PDB entry 9FO2 | electron microscopy, 2.58 A resolution | chains A and C of the 4 polymer chains in the assembly

# Chain A
Molecule: Capsid protein VP1
Source organism: Human coxsackievirus A9 (strain Griggs)
UniProt: P21404 (POLG_CXA9); residues 1-299 here correspond to UniProt positions 569-867 (UniProt number = residue number + 568)
Amino-acid sequence (299 residues; numbered 1 to 299; the number before each row is that of its first residue):
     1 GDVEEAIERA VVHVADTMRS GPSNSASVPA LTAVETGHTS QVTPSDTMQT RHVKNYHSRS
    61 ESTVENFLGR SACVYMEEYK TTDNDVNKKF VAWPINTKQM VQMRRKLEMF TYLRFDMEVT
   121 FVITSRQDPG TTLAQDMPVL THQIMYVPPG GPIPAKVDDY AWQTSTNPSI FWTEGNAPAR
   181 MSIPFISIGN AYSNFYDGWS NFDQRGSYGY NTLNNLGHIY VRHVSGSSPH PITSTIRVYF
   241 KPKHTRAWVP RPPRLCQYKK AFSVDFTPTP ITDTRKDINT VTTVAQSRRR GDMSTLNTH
Unresolved in the structure: 7-10, 283-299
Construct notes: variant Val11 (Arg579 in P21404), Val12 (Cys580 in P21404), His13 (Thr581 in P21404), Ser20 (Thr588 in P21404), Asn84 (Lys652 in P21404), Asp85 (His653 in P21404), His142 (Arg710 in P21404)
Residues lining bound ligands: A1IEI (N-[(4-fluorophenyl)methyl]-4-[(4-methylpiperazin-1-yl)methyl]aniline): Ile95, Thr97, Phe115, Met117, Val119, Tyr146, Met181, Ile183, Tyr192, Ser193, Tyr210, Leu213, Asn214, Leu216, Phe240
Curated features (UniProtKB/Swiss-Prot):
  - motif: Arg290 to Asp292 (Cell attachment site)
  - site: His299 (Cleavage)

# Chain C
Molecule: Capsid protein VP3
Source organism: Human coxsackievirus A9 (strain Griggs)
UniProt: P21404 (POLG_CXA9); residues 1-238 here correspond to UniProt positions 331-568 (UniProt number = residue number + 330)
Amino-acid sequence (238 residues; each row starts with the number of its first residue):
     1 GLPTMNTPGS TQFLTSDDFQ SPCALPQFDV TPSMNIPGEV KNLMEIAEVD SVVPVNNVQD
    61 TTDQMEMFRI PVTINAPLQQ QVFGLRLQPG LDSVFKHTLL GEILNYYAHW SGSMKLTFVF
   121 CGSAMATGKF LIAYSPPGAN PPKTRKDAML GTHIIWDIGL QSSCVLCVPW ISQTHYRLVQ
   181 QDEYTSAGYV TCWYQTGMIV PPGTPNSSSI MCFASACNDF SVRMLRDTPF ISQDNKLQ
Unresolved in the structure: 238
Curated features (UniProtKB/Swiss-Prot):
  - region: Lys236 to Gln238 (Amphipathic alpha-helix)

# Chain A / chain C interface
Residue-residue contacts (150; chain A residue first):
  Val14(A) with Phe220(C)
  Ala15(A) with Asn218(C)
  Ala30(A) with Ile154(C), hydrophobic; Cys164(C); Val165(C), hydrogen bond (backbone-backbone)
  Leu31(A) with Ser163(C)
  Thr32(A) with Gln161(C); Ser163(C), hydrogen bond (backbone-backbone); Val165(C)
  Val34(A) with Thr117(C); Val119(C), hydrophobic; Ser163(C), hydrogen bond (backbone-side chain)
  Glu35(A) with Ser162(C), hydrogen bond
  Thr39(A) with Glu48(C); Asp50(C); Lys115(C)
  Ser40(A) with Lys115(C), hydrogen bond (backbone-side chain); Val165(C)
  Val42(A) with Lys115(C); Val165(C), hydrophobic
  Thr43(A) with Cys167(C)
  Pro44(A) with Cys167(C)
  Met48(A) with Cys167(C); Pro169(C), hydrophobic
  His57(A) with Ser111(C); His175(C); Tyr176(C)
  Arg59(A) with Asn42(C); Met44(C); Glu48(C), salt bridge; Cys217(C); Asn218(C), hydrogen bond (side chain-backbone); Phe220(C), hydrogen bond (side chain-backbone)
  Glu61(A) with Tyr107(C), hydrogen bond (backbone-side chain); Arg223(C); Met224(C), hydrogen bond (side chain-backbone); Leu225(C)
  Ser62(A) with Asn42(C); Leu43(C), hydrogen bond (backbone-backbone); Met44(C); Tyr107(C); Val222(C)
  Thr63(A) with Lys41(C); Asn42(C)
  Val64(A) with Val40(C); Lys41(C); Asn42(C); Leu43(C), hydrophobic
  Asn66(A) with Leu225(C)
  Phe67(A) with Leu225(C), hydrophobic
  Arg70(A) with Thr15(C); Ser16(C)
  Ser71(A) with Thr15(C), hydrogen bond (backbone-backbone)
  Tyr75(A) with Lys236(C)
  Met76(A) with Lys236(C), hydrogen bond (backbone-side chain)
  Glu77(A) with Lys236(C), salt bridge
  Lys98(A) with Leu237(C)
  Gln99(A) with Leu237(C)
  Met100(A) with Gln233(C)
  Val101(A) with Ile231(C), hydrophobic; Gln233(C), hydrogen bond (backbone-side chain); Leu237(C), hydrophobic
  Gln102(A) with Asp227(C)
  Arg104(A) with Leu237(C)
  Arg105(A) with Glu102(C), salt bridge; Tyr106(C); Phe230(C); Ile231(C)
  Met109(A) with Ile103(C), hydrophobic
  Phe110(A) with Val40(C), hydrophobic
  Arg114(A) with Thr31(C), hydrogen bond (side chain-backbone); Pro32(C)
  Glu118(A) with Phe19(C); Ser21(C)
  Thr120(A) with Phe13(C)
  Pro168(A) with Ala24(C)
  Ala177(A) with Thr11(C)
  Pro178(A) with Phe13(C), hydrophobic
  Arg180(A) with Phe13(C); Asp17(C), salt bridge; Ser21(C)
  Met181(A) with Ser21(C), hydrogen bond (backbone-side chain); Pro22(C); Ala24(C), hydrophobic
  Ser182(A) with Ser21(C), hydrogen bond; Pro22(C), hydrogen bond (backbone-backbone); Cys23(C); Ala24(C), hydrogen bond (backbone-backbone)
  Ile183(A) with Ala24(C), hydrophobic
  Pro184(A) with Cys23(C); Phe28(C), hydrophobic
  Phe185(A) with Phe28(C); Val30(C)
  Ile186(A) with Phe28(C), hydrophobic
  Ser187(A) with Thr31(C), hydrogen bond (backbone-side chain)
  Ile188(A) with Thr31(C)
  Gly189(A) with Thr31(C)
  Asn190(A) with Thr31(C); Pro32(C), hydrogen bond (side chain-backbone); Met34(C)
  Lys241(A) with Asp17(C); Asp18(C), salt bridge
  Arg246(A) with Ser33(C); Glu39(C), salt bridge
  Ala247(A) with Glu39(C); Val40(C), hydrogen bond (backbone-backbone)
  Trp248(A) with Ile36(C), hydrogen bond (side chain-backbone); Gly38(C); Glu39(C)
  Val249(A) with Pro37(C); Gly38(C), hydrogen bond (backbone-backbone)
  Pro250(A) with Ile46(C), hydrophobic
  Pro253(A) with Glu102(C)
  Leu255(A) with His97(C)
  Gln257(A) with Phe230(C), hydrogen bond (side chain-backbone); Ile231(C); Ser232(C), hydrogen bond (side chain-backbone)
  Tyr258(A) with Leu237(C), hydrophobic
  Ala261(A) with Leu237(C)
  Pro270(A) with Gln64(C)
  Ile271(A) with Gln64(C), hydrogen bond (backbone-side chain); Phe68(C), hydrophobic; His97(C)
  Thr272(A) with Asn57(C); Ser93(C), hydrogen bond (side chain-backbone); His97(C)
  Asp273(A) with Asn57(C); Ser93(C); Lys96(C), salt bridge
  Thr274(A) with Asn57(C); Gln59(C)
  Arg275(A) with Val55(C), hydrogen bond (side chain-backbone); Asn57(C), hydrogen bond (backbone-backbone); Val58(C); Gln59(C), hydrogen bond (backbone-backbone); Gly84(C), hydrogen bond (side chain-backbone)
  Lys276(A) with Val58(C)
  Ile278(A) with Asn56(C); Val82(C); Phe83(C), hydrophobic; Gly84(C), hydrogen bond (backbone-backbone)
  Asn279(A) with Gln81(C); Phe83(C); Gly84(C)
  Thr280(A) with Gly84(C)
  Val281(A) with Leu85(C); Arg86(C), hydrogen bond (backbone-side chain); Pro141(C), hydrophobic; Tyr189(C), hydrophobic
  Thr282(A) with Arg86(C)
Also at the interface, not in a pair above, chain A (91 interface residues in all): Ala33, Gln41, Thr47, Asn55, Ser58, Lys106, Tyr112, Val122, Ala191, Tyr239, Lys243, Pro252, Cys256, Lys259, Lys260, Asp277
Also at the interface, not in a pair above, chain C (94 interface residues in all): Leu14, Leu25, Val49, Pro54, Met67, Ile70, Val94, Leu99, Ser113, Thr152, Trp156, Ser215, Asp219, Ser221, Thr228

# Overview
91 residues of chain A and 94 residues of chain C are in contact, with 33 hydrogen bonds and 7 salt bridges.
Polar contacts include Arg59(A)-Glu48(C), Glu77(A)-Lys236(C) and Arg105(A)-Glu102(C). Chain A binds compound
A1IEI.
Chain A is Capsid protein VP1 and chain C is Capsid protein VP3, both from Human coxsackievirus A9 (strain
Griggs); the structure, Coxsackievirus A9 bound with compound 15 (CL278), was determined by electron
microscopy, deposited together with 8S7J, 9EXI, 9FA9, 9FCZ, 9FGN, 9FO5 and 9FP5.
